5D0J - chains A and B of the 3 polymer chains in the assembly; structure by X-ray diffraction, 2.60 A resolution.

[Chain A (and B)]
Name: Growth factor receptor-bound protein 7
Source organism: Homo sapiens
Notes: chain B of this document is another copy of the same molecule, construct and numbering; everything in this record applies to it too
UniProtKB: Q14451 (GRB7_HUMAN), isoform Q14451-3; residues 415-532 here correspond to UniProt positions 438-555 (UniProt number = residue number + 23)
Chain sequence (120 residues; each row starts with the number of its first residue):
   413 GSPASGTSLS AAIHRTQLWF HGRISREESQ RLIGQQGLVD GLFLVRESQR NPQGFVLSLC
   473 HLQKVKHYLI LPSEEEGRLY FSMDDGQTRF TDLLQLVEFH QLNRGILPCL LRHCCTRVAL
Disordered / not traced: 413-425, 532 (chain B: 413-421, 487, 530-532)
Construct notes: expression tag (413-414)

[Interface between chain A and chain B]
Pairs across the interface (17; chain A residue first):
  Gln499(A) - Asn515(B)
  Thr500(A) - Asn515(B)
  Arg501(A) - Leu514(B)  hydrogen bond (side chain-backbone)
  Arg501(A) - Asn515(B)  hydrogen bond (backbone-side chain)
  Phe502(A) - Phe511(B)  hydrophobic
  Phe502(A) - Leu514(B)
  Thr503(A) - Leu514(B)
  Gln507(A) - Phe511(B)
  Phe511(A) - Phe502(B)  hydrophobic
  Phe511(A) - Gln507(B)
  Phe511(A) - Phe511(B)  hydrophobic
  Leu514(A) - Arg501(B)
  Leu514(A) - Phe502(B)
  Leu514(A) - Thr503(B)
  Asn515(A) - Gln499(B)
  Asn515(A) - Thr500(B)
  Asn515(A) - Arg501(B)  hydrogen bond (side chain-backbone)
Interface residues without a listed pair, chain A (10 interface residues in all): Glu510
Interface residues without a listed pair, chain B (12 interface residues in all): Tyr492, Glu510, Leu522

[Overview]
Chain A and chain B form an interface of 10 and 12 residues respectively; the contacts include 3 hydrogen
bonds. Among the polar pairs are Arg501(A)-Leu514(B) and Arg501(A)-Asn515(B).
Both chains are Growth factor receptor-bound protein 7 (Homo sapiens). Entry 5D0J (Grb7 SH2 with inhibitor
peptide) was determined by X-ray diffraction together with 5EEL and 5EEQ from the same study.
